8VWS - chains E and J of the 10 polymer chains in the assembly; structure by electron microscopy, 3.10 A resolution.

# Chain E
Name: Histone H3.2
Source organism: Homo sapiens
Reference sequence: Q71DI3 (H32_HUMAN); residues 1-135 here correspond to UniProt positions 2-136 (UniProt number = residue number + 1)
Sequence (135 residues; row label = number of the first residue in the row):
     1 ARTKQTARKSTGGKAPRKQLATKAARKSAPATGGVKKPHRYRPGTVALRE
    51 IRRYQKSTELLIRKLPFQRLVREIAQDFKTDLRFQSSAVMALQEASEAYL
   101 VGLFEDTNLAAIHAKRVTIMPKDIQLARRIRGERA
Not modelled in the structure: 1-37, 134-135
Sequence notes: engineered mutation Ala110 (Cys111 in Q71DI3)
UniProt features mapped onto this chain:
  - modified residue: Arg2 (Asymmetric dimethylarginine), Thr3 (Phosphothreonine), Lys4 (Allysine), Gln5 (5-glutamyl dopamine), Thr6 (Phosphothreonine), Arg8 (Citrulline), Lys9 (N6,N6,N6-trimethyllysine), Ser10 (ADP-ribosylserine), Thr11 (Phosphothreonine), Lys14 (N6-(2-hydroxyisobutyryl)lysine), Arg17 (Asymmetric dimethylarginine), Lys18 (N6-(2-hydroxyisobutyryl)lysine), Lys23 (N6-(2-hydroxyisobutyryl)lysine), Arg26 (Citrulline), Lys27 (N6,N6,N6-trimethyllysine), Ser28 (ADP-ribosylserine), Lys36 (N6,N6,N6-trimethyllysine), Lys37 (N6-methyllysine), Tyr41 (Phosphotyrosine), Lys56 (N6,N6,N6-trimethyllysine) and 8 more in UniProt
  - lipidation: Lys18 (N6-decanoyllysine)

# Chain J
Molecule: 601 J strand (damaged strand)
Sequence (147 nucleotides; numbered 1 to 147; the number before each row is that of its first residue):
     1 ATCGGATGTATAGATCTGACACGTGCCTGGAGACTAGGGAGTAATCCCCT
    51 TGGCGGTTAAAACGCGGGGGACAGCGCGTACGTGCGTTTAAGCGGTGCTA
   101 GAGCTGTCTACGACCAATTGAGCGGCCTCGGCACCGGGATTCTCGAT
Modified residues: 8OG (8-oxo-2'-deoxy-guanosine-5'-monophosphate) at position 13

# Interface between chain E and chain J
Pairs across the interface - 21 pairs, chain E then chain J:
  Arg40(E) - DG66(J)  base contact
  Tyr41(E) - DT143(J)  phosphate contact
  Tyr41(E) - DC144(J)  phosphate contact
  Arg42(E) - DC144(J)  hydrogen bond to the phosphate
  Arg42(E) - DG145(J)  salt bridge to the phosphate
  Thr45(E) - DC144(J)  hydrogen bond to the phosphate
  Arg63(E) - DA60(J)  sugar contact
  Arg63(E) - DA61(J)  salt bridge to the phosphate
  Arg72(E) - DT51(J)  salt bridge to the phosphate
  Arg83(E) - DT50(J)  phosphate contact
  Arg83(E) - DT51(J)  sugar contact
  Phe84(E) - DT50(J)  phosphate contact
  Phe84(E) - DT51(J)  hydrogen bond to the phosphate
  Gln85(E) - DT50(J)  phosphate contact
  Ser86(E) - DT50(J)  phosphate contact
  Arg116(E) - DA71(J)  phosphate contact
  Arg116(E) - DC72(J)  phosphate contact
  Val117(E) - DA71(J)  hydrogen bond to the phosphate
  Thr118(E) - DA71(J)  hydrogen bond to the phosphate
  Met120(E) - DC72(J)  phosphate contact
  Lys122(E) - DC72(J)  salt bridge to the phosphate
Interface residues without a listed pair, chain E (18 interface residues in all): His39, Pro43, Leu82
Interface residues without a listed pair, chain J (12 interface residues in all): DG69, DG70

# Summary
Chain E and chain J form an interface of 18 and 12 residues respectively, with 5 hydrogen bonds and 4 salt
bridges. Among the polar pairs are Arg42(E)-DC144(J), Thr45(E)-DC144(J) and Phe84(E)-DT51(J).
Chain E is Histone H3.2 (Homo sapiens) and chain J is 601 J strand (damaged strand); the structure, Nucleosome
containing 8oxoG at SHL-6, was determined by electron microscopy together with 8VWT, 8VWU and 8VWV from the
same study.
